Entry 1KCR (X-ray diffraction, 2.90 A resolution); this record covers chains L and P of the 3 polymer chains in the assembly.

[Chain L]
Name: PC283 immunoglobulin
Source organism: Mus musculus
Notes: fragment: light chain
UniProt: P01837 (KAC_MOUSE); residues 108-213 here correspond to UniProt positions 1-106 (UniProt number = residue number - 107)
Amino-acid sequence (213 residues; row label = number of the first residue in the row):
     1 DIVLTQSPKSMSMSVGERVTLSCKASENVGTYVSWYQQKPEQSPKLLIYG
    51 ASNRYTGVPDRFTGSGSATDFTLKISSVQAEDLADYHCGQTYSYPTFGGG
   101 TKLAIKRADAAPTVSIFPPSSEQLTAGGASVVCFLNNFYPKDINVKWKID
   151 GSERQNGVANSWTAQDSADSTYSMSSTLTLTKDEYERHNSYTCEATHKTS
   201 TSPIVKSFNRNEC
Disulfides: Cys23-Cys88, Cys133-Cys193

[Chain P]
Name: PS1 peptide
Amino-acid sequence (15 residues; row label = number of the first residue in the row):
     1 HQLDPAFGANSTNPD

[How chain L and chain P interact]
Contacting residue pairs - 21 pairs, chain L then chain P:
  Asp1(L) with Asn13(P), hydrogen bond (backbone-side chain)
  Glu27(L) with Asn13(P), hydrogen bond
  Tyr32(L) with His1(P), hydrogen bond (side chain-backbone); Leu3(P), hydrophobic; Pro5(P)
  Ser34(L) with Leu3(P)
  Tyr49(L) with Gln2(P)
  Thr91(L) with Leu3(P); Pro5(P); Ala6(P), hydrogen bond (backbone-backbone); Phe7(P)
  Tyr92(L) with Pro5(P); Ala6(P), hydrogen bond (backbone-backbone); Ser11(P), hydrogen bond (backbone-side chain)
  Ser93(L) with Ala6(P); Ser11(P), hydrogen bond; Thr12(P); Asn13(P), hydrogen bond (side chain-backbone)
  Tyr94(L) with Thr12(P), hydrogen bond; Asn13(P)
  Pro95(L) with Ala6(P), hydrophobic
Interface residues without a listed pair, chain L (14 interface residues in all): Ile2, Thr31, Gly50, Asn53
Interface residues without a listed pair, chain P (11 interface residues in all): Asp4, Pro14

[Summary]
14 residues of chain L face 11 of chain P across their interface, with 9 hydrogen bonds. Polar contacts
include Asp1(L)-Asn13(P), Glu27(L)-Asn13(P) and Tyr32(L)-His1(P).
Here chain L is PC283 immunoglobulin (Mus musculus) and chain P is PS1 peptide. Entry 1KCR (Crystal structure
of antibody PC283 in complex with PS1 peptide) was determined by X-ray diffraction.
